4Z6H - chain A; structure by X-ray diffraction, 1.80 A resolution.

== Chain A ==
Name: Bromodomain-containing protein 9
Source organism: Homo sapiens
UniProt: Q9H8M2 (BRD9_HUMAN), isoform Q9H8M2-1; residues 14-134 here = UniProt positions 14-134
Amino-acid sequence (123 residues; each row starts with the number of its first residue):
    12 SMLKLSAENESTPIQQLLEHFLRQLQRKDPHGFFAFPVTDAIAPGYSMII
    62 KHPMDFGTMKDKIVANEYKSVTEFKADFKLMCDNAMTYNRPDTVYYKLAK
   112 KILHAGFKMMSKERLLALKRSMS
Unresolved in the structure: 12-21
Construct notes: expression tag (12-13)
Ligand contacts: 4L2 (1,4-dimethyl-7-(2-oxopiperidin-1-yl)quinolin-2(1H)-one): G43, F44, F45, A46, F47, P48, V49, I53, A54, Y57, A96, Y99, N100, Y106
Reported in the primary citation:
  - binding site for 4L2: F44, I53, A54, N100, Y106

== Overview ==
Bound to chain A: compound 4L2. The paper reports a binding site for 4L2 at F44, I53 and A54 among others.
Chain A is Bromodomain-containing protein 9 (Homo sapiens); the structure, Crystal structure of BRD9
bromodomain in complex with a valerolactam quinolone ligand, was determined by X-ray diffraction, deposited
together with 4Z6I.
